1XK1 - chain A; structure by X-ray diffraction, 2.08 A resolution.

== Chain A ==
Name: Heme oxygenase 1
Organism: Homo sapiens
Notes: EC 1.14.99.3
UniProt: P09601 (HMOX1_HUMAN); numbering as in UniProt (aligned over 1-233)
Sequence (233 residues; numbered 1 to 233; the number before each row is that of its first residue):
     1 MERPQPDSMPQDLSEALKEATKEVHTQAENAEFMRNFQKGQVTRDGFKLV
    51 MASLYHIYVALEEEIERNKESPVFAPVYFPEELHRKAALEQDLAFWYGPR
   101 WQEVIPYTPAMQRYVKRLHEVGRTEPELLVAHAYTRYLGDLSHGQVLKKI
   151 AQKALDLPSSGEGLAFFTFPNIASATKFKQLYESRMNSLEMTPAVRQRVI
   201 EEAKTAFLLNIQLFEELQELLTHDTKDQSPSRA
Not modelled in the structure: 1-9, 224-233
Construct notes: engineered mutation H143 (Gly in P09601); conflict E183 (Arg in P09601)
Metal / ion sites: heme Fe: H25, H143
Residues lining bound ligands: heme (HEM): K18, H25, A28, E29, M34, Q38, Y134, T135, R136, L138, G139, S142, H143, E183, F207, N210, F214
Curated features (UniProtKB/Swiss-Prot):
  - binding site (heme b): K18, H25, Y134
  - site: D140 (Important for catalytic activity)
  - modified residue: S229 (Phosphoserine)

== Overview ==
Ligands of chain A: heme. H25 and H143 coordinate a heme Fe ion. Curated annotation (UniProt) lists 3 heme
b-binding residues.
Chain A is Heme oxygenase 1 (Homo sapiens); the structure, Crystal Structures of the G139A, G139A-NO and G143H
Mutants of Human Heme Oxygenase-1, was determined by X-ray diffraction, deposited together with 1XK0 and 1XJZ.
